1J5K - chains B and A; structure by solution NMR.

Chain B:
Molecule: 10-nt DNA strand
Sequence (10 nucleotides; row label = number of the first residue in the row):
   101 ATATTCCCTC
Disordered / not traced: 101-104, 110

Chain A:
Name: Heterogeneous nuclear ribonucleoprotein K
Source organism: Homo sapiens
Notes: fragment: KH3 domain, RESIDUES 379-463, NUMBERED 5-89
UniProt: P61978 (ROK_HUMAN); residues 5-89 here correspond to UniProt positions 379-463 (UniProt number = residue number + 374)
Sequence (89 residues; numbered 1 to 89; the number before each row is that of its first residue):
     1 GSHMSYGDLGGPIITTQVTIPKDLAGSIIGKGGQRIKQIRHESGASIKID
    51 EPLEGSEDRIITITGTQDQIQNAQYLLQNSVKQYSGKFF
Disordered / not traced: 1-9, 86-89
Sequence notes: cloning artifact (1-4)
What the authors report for this chain:
  - binding site for the 10-nt DNA strand (chain B): Ala-25, Gly-26, Ser-27, Ile-29, Gly-30, Lys-31, Gly-32, Ile-36, Lys-37, Arg-40, Ser-46, Lys-48, Ile-49, Arg-59
  - mutagenesis - G26R: abolished binding to the 10-nt DNA strand (chain B) (citing earlier work)
  - specificity-determining residues: Ile-29, Ile-36, Ile-49
  - conformationally variable residues (loop rearrangement): Ala-25 to Gly-33, Pro-52 to Glu-57

Interface between chain B and chain A:
Residue-residue contacts (25):
  DT105(B) / Gly-26(A)  base contact
  DT105(B) / Ser-27(A)  base contact
  DT105(B) / Gly-30(A)  base contact
  DT105(B) / Lys-31(A)  base contact
  DC106(B) / Ala-25(A)  base contact
  DC106(B) / Gly-26(A)  base contact
  DC106(B) / Ile-29(A)  base contact
  DC106(B) / Gly-30(A)  sugar contact
  DC106(B) / Lys-31(A)  sugar contact
  DC106(B) / Gly-32(A)  sugar contact
  DC106(B) / Arg-59(A)  base contact
  DC107(B) / Ile-29(A)  base contact
  DC107(B) / Gly-32(A)  sugar contact
  DC107(B) / Gly-33(A)  sugar contact
  DC107(B) / Ile-36(A)  base contact
  DC107(B) / Ile-49(A)  base contact
  DC107(B) / Arg-59(A)  base contact
  DC108(B) / Arg-40(A)  phosphate contact
  DC108(B) / Ile-47(A)  base contact
  DC108(B) / Lys-48(A)  base contact
  DC108(B) / Ile-49(A)  base contact
  DT109(B) / Arg-40(A)  phosphate contact
  DT109(B) / Ser-46(A)  phosphate contact
  DT109(B) / Ile-47(A)  sugar contact
  DT109(B) / Lys-48(A)  base contact
Also at the interface, not in a pair above, chain A (16 interface residues in all): Lys-37
From the paper, about this interface:
  - interface residues, chain A: Ala-25(A), Gly-26(A), Ser-27(A), Ile-29(A), Gly-30(A), Lys-31(A), Gly-32(A), Ile-36(A), Lys-37(A), Arg-40(A), Ile-49(A), Arg-59(A)

Summary:
The interface between chain B and chain A involves 5 residues on one side and 16 on the other. From the paper:
a binding site for the 10-nt DNA strand (chain B) at Ala-25(A), Gly-26(A) and Ser-27(A) among others; G26R of
chain A abolishes binding to the 10-nt DNA strand (chain B).
Chain B is a 10-nt DNA strand and chain A is Heterogeneous nuclear ribonucleoprotein K (Homo sapiens); the
structure, Complex of the KH3 domain of hnrnp K with a single_stranded 10MER DNA oligonucleotide, was
determined by solution NMR.
